6GSD - chain A; structure by X-ray diffraction, 2.70 A resolution.

Chain A:
Protein: Progesterone 5-beta-reductase
From: Plantago major
Notes: EC 1.1.1.145
UniProtKB: D6N9X1 (D6N9X1_PLAMJ); residue numbers follow UniProt; this construct covers 1-389
Amino-acid sequence (389 residues; row label = number of the first residue in the row):
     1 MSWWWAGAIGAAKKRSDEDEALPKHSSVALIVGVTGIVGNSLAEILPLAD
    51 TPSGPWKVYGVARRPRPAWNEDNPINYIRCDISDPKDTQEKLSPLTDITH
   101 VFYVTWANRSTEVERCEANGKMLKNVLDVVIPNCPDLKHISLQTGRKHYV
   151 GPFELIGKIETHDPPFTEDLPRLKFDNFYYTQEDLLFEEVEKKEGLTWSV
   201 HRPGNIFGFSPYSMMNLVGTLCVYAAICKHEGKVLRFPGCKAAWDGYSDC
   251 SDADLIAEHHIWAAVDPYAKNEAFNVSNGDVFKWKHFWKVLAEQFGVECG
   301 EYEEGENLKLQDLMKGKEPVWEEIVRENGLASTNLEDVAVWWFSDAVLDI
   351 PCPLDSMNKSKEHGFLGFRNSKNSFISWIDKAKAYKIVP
Disordered / not traced: 1-25
Residues lining bound ligands:
  - NAD (nicotinamide-adenine-dinucleotide): Gly33, Val34, Thr35, Gly36, Ile37, Val38, Ala62, Arg63, Cys80, Asp81, Ile82, Val104, Thr105, Trp106, Met122, Gln143, Thr144, Gly145, Lys147, Phe178, Tyr179, Pro203, Gly204, Asn205, Ile206, Ser213, Met214, Met215, Phe343
  - progesterone (STR): Arg146, Lys147, Val150, Phe153, Ile156, Tyr179, Asn205, Met215, Ser248, Trp284, Phe343, Ala346, Val347, Ile350, Pro351, Cys352, Pro353
Reported in the primary citation:
  - specificity-determining residues: Arg146, Asn205 (by similarity / conservation)
  - catalytic residues: Lys147
  - catalytic residues: Tyr179 (proposed by the authors, not directly observed)
  - mutagenesis - K147A, K147M: abolished catalytic activity
  - mutagenesis - N205D: increased catalytic activity
  - mutagenesis - Y179F: abolished expression
  - mutagenesis - P353F: decreased expression
  - mutagenesis - A346V/I350N: unchanged catalytic activity on progesterone
  - mutagenesis - V150M, V150M/I156Y: increased catalytic activity on progesterone

In short:
Ligands of chain A: progesterone and NAD. The paper reports catalytic residues Lys147 and Tyr179; K147A and
K147M abolish catalytic activity; 8 substitutions were tested in all.
Chain A is Progesterone 5-beta-reductase (Plantago major); the structure, Plantago Major multifunctional
oxidoreductase in complex with progesterone and NADP+, was determined by X-ray diffraction together with 5MLH,
5MLM and 5MLR from the same study.
